6ZY2 - chains B and G of the 12 polymer chains in the assembly; structure by electron microscopy, 3.60 A resolution.

Chain B:
Protein: ABC transporter maintaining OM lipid asymmetry, cytoplasmic STAS component
From: Escherichia coli
UniProt: W8T4U6 (W8T4U6_ECOLX); residue numbers follow UniProt; this construct covers 1-97
Amino-acid sequence (105 residues; numbered 1 to 105; the number before each row is that of its first residue):
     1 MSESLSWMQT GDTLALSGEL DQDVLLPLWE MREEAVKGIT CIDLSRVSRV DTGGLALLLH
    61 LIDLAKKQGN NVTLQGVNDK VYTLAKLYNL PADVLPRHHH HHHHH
Disordered / not traced: 1-3, 99-105
Differences from the reference sequence: expression tag (98-105)

Chain G:
Protein: Toluene tolerance protein Ttg2A
From: Escherichia coli 909945-2
UniProt: V0AC37 (V0AC37_ECOLX); residue numbers follow UniProt; this construct covers 1-269
Amino-acid sequence (269 residues; numbered 1 to 269; the number before each row is that of its first residue):
     1 MEQSVANLVD MRDVSFTRGN RCIFDNISLT VPRGKITAIM GPSGIGKTTL LRLIGGQIAP
    61 DHGEILFDGE NIPAMSRSRL YTVRKRMSML FQSGALFTDM NVFDNVAYPL REHTQLPAPL
   121 LHSTVMMKLE AVGLRGAAKL MPSELSGGMA RRAALARAIA LEPDLIMFDE PFVGQDPITM
   181 GVLVKLISEL NSALGVTCVV VSHDVPEVLS IADHAWILAD KKIVAHGSAQ ALQANPDPRV
   241 RQFLDGIADG PVPFRYPAGD YHADLLPGS
Disordered / not traced: 1-5, 268-269
From the paper describing this entry:
  - mutagenesis - Y256D, H262D: unchanged catalytic activity (ATPase and transport activity)
  - mutagenesis - Y256D, H262D: unchanged growth in response to chlorpromazine
  - mutagenesis - E144A, S146A, R151A: decreased catalytic activity (ATPase activities)
  - mutagenesis - S146A, R151A: abolished growth in response to chlorpromazine
  - mutagenesis - E170A, H203A: decreased catalytic activity on ATPase

Interface between chain B and chain G:
Contacting residue pairs (11):
  Leu59(B) with Leu266(G)
  His60(B) with Leu266(G)
  Asp63(B) with His262(G); Leu266(G)
  Tyr88(B) with Tyr261(G), hydrogen bond (backbone-side chain)
  Asn89(B) with Tyr261(G), hydrogen bond (backbone-side chain)
  Leu90(B) with Tyr261(G)
  Pro91(B) with Tyr261(G)
  Asp93(B) with His262(G), salt bridge
  Val94(B) with His262(G); Leu266(G), hydrophobic
Interface residues without a listed pair, chain G (5 interface residues in all): Arg255, Leu265
From the paper, about this interface:
  - hot spots on chain B (mutagenesis) - W29E, Y88E: decreased stability with Toluene tolerance protein Ttg2A (chain G)

In short:
The interface between chain B and chain G involves 9 residues on one side and 5 on the other; the contacts
include 2 hydrogen bonds and 1 salt bridge. Among the polar pairs are Asp93(B)-His262(G), Tyr88(B)-Tyr261(G)
and Asn89(B)-Tyr261(G). The paper reports that E144A, S146A and R151A of chain G reduce catalytic activity
(ATPase activities); S146A and R151A of chain G abolish growth in response to chlorpromazine; 9 substitutions
were tested in all.
Chain B is ABC transporter maintaining OM lipid asymmetry, cytoplasmic STAS component (Escherichia coli) and
chain G is Toluene tolerance protein Ttg2A (Escherichia coli 909945-2); the structure, Cryo-EM structure of
apo MlaFEDB, was determined by electron microscopy together with 6ZY3, 6ZY4 and 6ZY9 from the same study.
